Entry 6DVH (X-ray diffraction, 1.70 A resolution); this record covers chains A and C.

[Chain A (and C)]
Name: Lactate 2-monooxygenase
From: Mycobacterium smegmatis
Notes: EC 1.13.12.4; chain C of this document is another copy of the same molecule, construct and numbering; everything in this record applies to it too
UniProt: P21795 (LA2M_MYCSM); residues 0-393 here correspond to UniProt positions 1-394 (UniProt number = residue number + 1)
Chain sequence (394 residues; row label = number of the first residue in the row; numbering starts at 0):
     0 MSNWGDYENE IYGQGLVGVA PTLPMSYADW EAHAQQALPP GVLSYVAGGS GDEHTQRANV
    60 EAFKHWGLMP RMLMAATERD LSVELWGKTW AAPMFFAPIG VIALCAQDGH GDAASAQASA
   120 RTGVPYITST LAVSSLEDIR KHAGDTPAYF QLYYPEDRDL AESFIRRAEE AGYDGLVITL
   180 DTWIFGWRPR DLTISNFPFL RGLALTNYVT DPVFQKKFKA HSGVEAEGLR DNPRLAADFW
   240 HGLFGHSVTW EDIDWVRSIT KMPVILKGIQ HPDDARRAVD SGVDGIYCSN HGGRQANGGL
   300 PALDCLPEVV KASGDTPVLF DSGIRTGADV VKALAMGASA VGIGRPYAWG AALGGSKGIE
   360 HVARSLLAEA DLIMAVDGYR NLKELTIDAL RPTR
Differences from the reference sequence: engineered mutation Ala203 (Cys204 in P21795)
Residues lining bound ligands: FMN (flavin mononucleotide): Tyr44, Val45, Ala96, Pro97, Ile98, Gly99, Val100, Ser128, Gln150, Tyr152, Thr178, Lys266, Ser288, His290, Gly291, Arg293, Asp320, Ser321, Gly322, Ile323, Arg324, Gly343, Arg344
UniProt features mapped onto this chain:
  - active site: His290 (Proton acceptor)
  - binding site (a 2-oxocarboxylate): Tyr44, Tyr152, Arg187, Arg293
  - binding site (FMN): Pro97 to Gly99, Ser128, Gln150, Thr178, Lys266, Asp320 to Arg324, Arg344
Reported in the primary citation:
  - binding site for sulfate ion: Tyr44, Tyr152, Arg187, His290, Arg293
  - contacts within the chain: Asp180-His290 (hydrogen bond)
  - catalytic residues: Lys266, His290 (proposed by the authors, not directly observed)
  - binding site for flavin mononucleotide: Lys266

[Chain A / chain C interface]
Contacting residue pairs (23):
  Val16(A) - Arg233(C)  hydrogen bond (backbone-side chain)
  Gly17(A) - Arg200(C)  hydrogen bond (backbone-side chain)
  Val18(A) - Arg233(C)
  Thr21(A) - Pro38(C)
  Ala31(A) - Gln35(C)
  His32(A) - Gln35(C)  hydrogen bond (side chain-backbone)
  Gln35(A) - Ala31(C)
  Gln35(A) - His32(C)  hydrogen bond (backbone-side chain)
  Gln35(A) - Gln35(C)
  Ala36(A) - Ala36(C)  hydrophobic
  Pro38(A) - Thr21(C)
  Gln106(A) - Gln106(C)
  Gln106(A) - Ala351(C)  hydrogen bond (side chain-backbone)
  Gln106(A) - Leu352(C)  hydrogen bond (side chain-backbone)
  Gln106(A) - Gly353(C)
  Gln106(A) - Gly354(C)
  Arg200(A) - Gly17(C)  hydrogen bond (side chain-backbone)
  Arg233(A) - Val16(C)  hydrogen bond (side chain-backbone)
  Arg233(A) - Val18(C)
  Ala351(A) - Gln106(C)  hydrogen bond (backbone-side chain)
  Leu352(A) - Gln106(C)  hydrogen bond (backbone-side chain)
  Gly353(A) - Gln106(C)
  Gly354(A) - Gln106(C)
Also at the interface, not in a pair above, chain A (19 interface residues in all): Pro20, Pro39, Ala350
Also at the interface, not in a pair above, chain C (19 interface residues in all): Pro20, Pro39, Ala350

[Overview]
Chain A and chain C each contribute 19 residues to their interface, with 10 hydrogen bonds. Polar contacts
include Val16(A)-Arg233(C), Gly17(A)-Arg200(C) and His32(A)-Gln35(C). Bound to chain A: flavin mononucleotide.
From the paper: catalytic residues Lys266(A) and His290(A); a binding site for sulfate ion at Tyr44(A),
Tyr152(A) and Arg187(A) among others.
Both chains are Lactate 2-monooxygenase (Mycobacterium smegmatis). Entry 6DVH (Lactate Monooxygenase from
Mycobacterium smegmatis - C203A mutant) was determined by X-ray diffraction together with 6DVI from the same
study.
